8A0L - chains B and E of the 6 polymer chains in the assembly; structure by X-ray diffraction, 2.00 A resolution.

[Chain B]
Protein: Tubulin beta-2B chain
Organism: Bos taurus
UniProtKB: Q6B856 (TBB2B_BOVIN); the author numbering skips numbers that UniProt does not, so the offset changes along the chain: 1-42 = UniProt 1-42; 45-360 = UniProt 43-358; 369-455 = UniProt 359-445
Sequence (445 residues; each row starts with the number of its first residue; note: 10 numbers in that range are skipped by the numbering (no residue carries them; nothing is unmodelled there)):
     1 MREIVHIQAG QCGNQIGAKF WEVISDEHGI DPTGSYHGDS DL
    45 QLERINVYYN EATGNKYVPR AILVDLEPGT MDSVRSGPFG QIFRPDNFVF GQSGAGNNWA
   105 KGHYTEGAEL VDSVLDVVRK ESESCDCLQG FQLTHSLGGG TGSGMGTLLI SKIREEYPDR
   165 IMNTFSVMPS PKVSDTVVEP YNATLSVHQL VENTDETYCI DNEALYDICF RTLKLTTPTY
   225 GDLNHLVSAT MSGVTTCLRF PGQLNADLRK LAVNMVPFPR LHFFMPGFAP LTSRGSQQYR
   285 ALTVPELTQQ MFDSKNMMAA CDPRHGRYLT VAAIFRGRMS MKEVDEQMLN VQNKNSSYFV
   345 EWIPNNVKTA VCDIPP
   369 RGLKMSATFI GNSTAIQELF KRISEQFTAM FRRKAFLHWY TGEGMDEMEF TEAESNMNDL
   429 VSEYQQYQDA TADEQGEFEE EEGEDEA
Disordered / not traced: 1, 439-455
UniProt features mapped onto this chain:
  - motif: Met1 to Ile4 (MREI motif)
  - binding site (GTP): Gln11, Glu71, Ser140, Gly144, Thr145, Gly146, Asn206, Asn228
  - binding site (Mg(2+)): Glu71
  - modified residue: Ser40 (Phosphoserine), Thr57 (Phosphothreonine), Lys60 (N6-acetyllysine), Ser174 (Phosphoserine), Thr287 (Phosphothreonine), Thr292 (Phosphothreonine), Arg320 (Omega-N-methylarginine), Glu448 (5-glutamyl polyglutamate)
  - cross-link (Glycyl lysine isopeptide (Lys-Gly)): Lys60 (interchain with G-Cter in ubiquitin), Lys326 (interchain with G-Cter in ubiquitin)
Bound ions: Mg2+: Gln11 (together with GDP); Ca2+ near Glu113 (its only coordinating residue here)
Small-molecule neighbours:
  - GDP (guanosine-5'-diphosphate): Ala9, Gly10, Gln11, Cys12, Gln15, Ile16, Asp69, Asn101, Ser140, Gly142, Gly143, Gly144, Thr145, Gly146, Val171, Pro173, Val177, Asp179, Glu183, Asn206, Leu209, Tyr224, Leu227, Asn228
  - KLC ((3S,4R,8S,10S,12S,14S)-14-[(Z,4R)-4-(hydroxymethyl)hex-2-en-2-yl]-4,12-dimethoxy-9,9-dimethyl-3,8,10-tris(oxidanyl)-1-oxacyclotetradecan-2-one): Gln293, Phe296, Asp297, Ser298, Lys299, Met301, Pro307, Arg308, Tyr312, Val335, Asn339, Tyr342, Phe343
From the paper describing this entry:
  - binding site for KLC: Gln293, Asp297, Ser298, Arg308, Tyr312
  - conformationally variable residues (side-chain flip): Lys299
  - contacts within the chain: Asp297-Lys299 (salt bridge)

[Chain E]
Protein: Stathmin-4
Organism: Rattus norvegicus
UniProtKB: P63043 (STMN4_RAT); residues 5-145 here correspond to UniProt positions 49-189 (UniProt number = residue number + 44)
Sequence (143 residues; numbered 3 to 145; the number before each row is that of its first residue):
     3 MADMEVIELN KCTSGQSFEV ILKPPSFDGV PEFNASLPRR RDPSLEEIQK KLEAAEERRK
    63 YQEAELLKHL AEKREHEREV IQKAIEENNN FIKMAKEKLA QKMESNKENR EAHLAAMLER
   123 LQEKDKHAEE VRKNKELKEE ASR
Disordered / not traced: 3-5, 29-43, 144-145
Sequence notes: initiating methionine (3); expression tag (4)
UniProt features mapped onto this chain:
  - modified residue: Ser46 (Phosphoserine)

[How chain B and chain E interact]
Pairs across the interface - 23 pairs, chain B then chain E:
  Tyr108(B) - His78(E)  hydrogen bond
  Tyr108(B) - Glu79(E)
  Tyr108(B) - Val82(E)  hydrophobic
  Tyr108(B) - Ile83(E)
  Leu152(B) - Glu79(E)
  Ser155(B) - Leu72(E)
  Ser155(B) - Arg76(E)  hydrogen bond
  Lys156(B) - Arg76(E)
  Lys156(B) - Glu79(E)  salt bridge
  Arg158(B) - Leu68(E)
  Glu159(B) - Leu69(E)
  Glu159(B) - Leu72(E)
  Glu159(B) - Arg76(E)  salt bridge
  Pro162(B) - Glu65(E)
  Glu196(B) - His71(E)
  Glu196(B) - Lys75(E)  salt bridge
  Thr409(B) - Glu89(E)
  Glu411(B) - Val82(E)
  Glu411(B) - Ala86(E)
  Gly412(B) - Val82(E)
  Gly412(B) - Lys85(E)
  Gly412(B) - Ala86(E)
  Glu417(B) - His78(E)  salt bridge
Interface residues without a listed pair, chain B (16 interface residues in all): His107, Thr109, Gly410, Met413
Interface residues without a listed pair, chain E (15 interface residues in all): Ala73

[In short]
16 residues of chain B face 15 of chain E across their interface; the contacts include 2 hydrogen bonds and 4
salt bridges. Polar contacts include Lys156(B)-Glu79(E), Glu159(B)-Arg76(E) and Glu196(B)-Lys75(E). Ligands of
chain B: GDP and compound KLC. From the paper: a binding site for KLC at Gln293(B), Asp297(B) and Ser298(B)
among others; conformational variability at Lys299(B).
Chain B is Tubulin beta-2B chain (Bos taurus) and chain E is Stathmin-4 (Rattus norvegicus); the structure,
Tubulin-CW1-complex, was determined by X-ray diffraction together with 7ZX2 from the same study.
